PDB entry 3HLH | X-ray diffraction, 1.80 A resolution | chain A

# Chain A
Protein: Diisopropyl-fluorophosphatase
Source organism: Loligo vulgaris
Notes: EC 3.1.8.2
Reference sequence: Q7SIG4 (DFPA_LOLVU); residue numbers follow UniProt; this construct covers 1-314
Chain sequence (314 residues; row label = number of the first residue in the row):
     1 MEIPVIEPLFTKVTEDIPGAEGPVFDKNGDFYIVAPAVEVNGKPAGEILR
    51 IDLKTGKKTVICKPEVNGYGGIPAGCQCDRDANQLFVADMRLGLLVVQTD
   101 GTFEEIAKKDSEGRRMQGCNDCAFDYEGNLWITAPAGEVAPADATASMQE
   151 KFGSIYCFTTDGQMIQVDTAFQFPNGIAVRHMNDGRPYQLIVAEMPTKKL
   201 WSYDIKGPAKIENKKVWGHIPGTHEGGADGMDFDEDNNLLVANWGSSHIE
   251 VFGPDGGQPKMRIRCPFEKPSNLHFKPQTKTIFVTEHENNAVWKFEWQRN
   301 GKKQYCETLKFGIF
Disordered / not traced: 1-2
Differences from the reference sequence: engineered mutation Ala37 (Glu in Q7SIG4), Ala144 (Tyr in Q7SIG4), Ala146 (Arg in Q7SIG4), Met195 (Thr in Q7SIG4)
Swiss-Prot annotation at these positions:
  - active site: His287 (Proton acceptor)
  - binding site (Ca(2+)): Glu21, Asn120, Asn175, Asp229, Asp232, Leu273, His274
  - mutagenesis: Glu21 (E21Q: 100% decrease in activity. Loss of calcium 1 binding), Gln77 (Q77F: 100% decrease in activity; Q77W: No effect on activity; Q77Y: 6% increase in activity), Asn120 (N120D: 96% decrease in activity. 100% decrease in activity; when associated with N-229), Asp121 (D121F: 100% decrease in activity), Met148 (M148A: 26% decrease in activity), Phe173 (F173A: 84% decrease in activity; F173L: 28% decrease in activity; F173S: 68% decrease in activity; F173V: 46% decrease in activity; F173W: 19% decrease in activity; F173Y: 53% decrease in activity), Asn175 (N175D: 98% decrease in activity), His181 (H181N: 20% decrease in activity), His219 (H219N: 3% increase in activity), His224 (H224N: 14% increase in activity), Asp229 (D229N: 100% decrease in activity. Loss of calcium 1 binding. 100% decrease in activity; when associated with D-120), Asp232 (D232S: 3% increase in activity. 19% decrease in activity; when associated with A-271), 9 further mutagenesis entries in UniProt
Disulfides: Cys78-Cys306
Metal / ion sites: Ca2+ site 1: Glu21, Asn120, Asn175, Asp229; Ca2+ site 2: Asp232, Leu273, His274; Ca2+ site 3: Phe314 (shared with 4 residues of chain B)

# Summary
The Ca2+ site 1 is built by Glu21, Asn120, Asn175 and Asp229. The Ca2+ site 2 is built by Asp232, Leu273 and
His274. UniProt lists active-site residue His287, 7 Ca2+-binding residues and 21 mutagenesis sites.
Chain A is Diisopropyl-fluorophosphatase (Loligo vulgaris); the structure, Diisopropyl fluorophosphatase
(DFPase), active site mutants, was determined by X-ray diffraction together with 3HLI from the same study.
